1GFS - chain A; structure by X-ray diffraction, 2.20 A resolution.

# Chain A
Name: GDP-fucose synthetase
Source organism: Escherichia coli
Reference sequence: P32055 (FCL_ECOLI); residue numbers follow UniProt; this construct covers 1-321
Chain sequence (321 residues; each row starts with the number of its first residue):
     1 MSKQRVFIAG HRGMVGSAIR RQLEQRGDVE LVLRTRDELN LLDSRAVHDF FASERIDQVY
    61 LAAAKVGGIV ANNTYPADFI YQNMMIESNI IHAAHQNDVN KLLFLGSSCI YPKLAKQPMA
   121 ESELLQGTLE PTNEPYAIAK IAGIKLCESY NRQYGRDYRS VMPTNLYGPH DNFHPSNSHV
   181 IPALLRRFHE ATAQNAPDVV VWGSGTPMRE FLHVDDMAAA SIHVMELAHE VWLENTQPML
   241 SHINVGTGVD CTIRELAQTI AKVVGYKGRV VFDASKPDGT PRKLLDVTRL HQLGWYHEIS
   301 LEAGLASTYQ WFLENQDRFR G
Not modelled in the structure: 1-2, 320-321
Swiss-Prot annotation at these positions:
  - active site: Tyr136 (Proton donor/acceptor)
  - binding site (NADP(+)): Gly10 to Gly16, Arg36 to Leu41, Leu105 to Ser108, Lys140, Pro163 to Leu166, His179
  - binding site (substrate): Arg187, Trp202, Arg209, Asp278
  - site: Ser107 (Important for catalytic activity), Cys109 (Important for catalytic activity), Lys140 (Lowers pKa of active site Tyr)
  - mutagenesis: Ser107 (S107A: Nearly abolishes catalytic activity. Minor effect of affinity for NADPH and substrate), Cys109 (C109A: Nearly abolishes catalytic activity), Tyr136 (Y136E: Abolishes enzyme activity), Lys140 (K140R: Reduces catalytic activity 20-fold; K140S: Nearly abolishes catalytic activity), His179 (H179N: Nearly abolishes catalytic activity), Arg187 (R187A: Decreases affinity for the substrate GDP-4-keto-6-deoxymannose)

# In short
UniProt lists active-site residue Tyr136, 23 NADP+-binding residues, 4 substrate-binding residues and 6
mutagenesis sites.
Chain A is GDP-fucose synthetase (Escherichia coli); the structure, GDP-fucose synthetase from E. coli, was
determined by X-ray diffraction together with 1BSV and 1FXS from the same study.
